7ASE - chains 0 and P of the 52 polymer chains in the assembly; structure by electron microscopy, 3.33 A resolution.

# Chain 0
Molecule: 18S
Source organism: Trypanosoma cruzi
Sequence (2319 nucleotides; each row starts with the number of its first residue; note: 67 numbers in that range are skipped by the numbering (no residue carries them; nothing is unmodelled there); a row labelled like 1004A-1004Z holds insertion residues (1004A, then the next letters in order); numbering starts at 0):
     0 UGAUCUGGUU GAUUCUGCCA GUAGUCAUAU GCUUGUUUCA AGGACUUAGC CAUGCAUGCC
    60 UCAGAAUCAC UGCAUUGCAG GAAUCUGCGC AUGGCUCAUU ACAUCAGACG UAAUCUGCCG
   120 CAAAAAUCUU GCGGUCUCCG CAACAUUGGA UAACUUGGCG AAACGCCAAG CUAAUACAUG
   180 AACCAACCGG AUGUUCUCUG UUCCGGCGGC AGGGCAACCU GCUGCCAUGG GACGUCCAGC
   240 GAAUGAAUGA AAGUAAAACC AAUGCCUUCA CCGGCAGUAA CACUCAGAAG UGUUGAUUCA
   300 AUUCAUUCCG UGCGAAAGCC GGGUUUUUUU AUCCGGCGUC UUUUGACGAA CAACUGCCCU
   360 AUCAGCCAGC GAUGGCCGUG UAGUGGACUG CCAUGGCGUU GACGGGAGCG GGGGAUUAGG
   420 GUUCGAUUCC GGAGAGGGAG CCUGAGAAAU AGCUACCACU UCUACGGAGG GCAGCAGGCG
   480 CGCAAAUUGC CCAAUGUCAA AAAAAAAAGA UGAGGCAGCG AAAAGAAAUA GAGCCGACAG
   540 UGCUUUUGCA UUGUCGUUUU CAAUGGGGGA UAUUUAAACC CAUCCAAAAU CGAGUAACAA
   600 UUGGAGGACA AGUCUGGUGC CAGCACCCGC GGUAAUUCCA GCUCCAAAAG CGUAUAUUAA
   660 UGCUGUUGCU GUUAAAGGGU UCGUAGUUGA AUUGAGGGCC UCUAAGGCGC AAUGGUUUAG
   720 UCCCAUCCAC UUCGGAUUGG UGACCCAUGC CCUUGUGGUC CGUGAACAGA CAUUCAGAAA
   780 CAAAAAACAC GGGAGUGGUA CCUUUCCUGA UUAUCGCAUG UCAUGCAUGC CAGAGGGCGC
   840 CCGUGAUUUU UUACUGUGAC UAAAAAAGUG UGACCAAAGC AGUCAUUCGA CUUGAAUUAG
   900 AAAGCAUGGG AUAACAAAGG AGCAGCCUCU GGGCCACCGU UUCGGCUUUU GUUGGUUUUA
   960 AAAGUCCAUU GGAGAUUAUG GGGCAGUGUG ACAAGCGGCU GGGUG
1004A-1004Z GUUAUUCCACACACACACACACACGC
1005A-1005Z UCCUUUUUUUUGGACGUGUUUUGUGU
1006A-1006J GUGUAUGUGG
  1066 CACUCGUCGC CUUUG
  1087 UGGGAAAUCC GUGUGGCACU GUGUUUGAUG UUGUUGGCAG AGACUUCGGU CUUUUGCCUU
  1147 CGCAUAUUUC ACACAUGUGU CAUGCCUUCC CUCAACUCAC GGCAUCCAGG AAUGAAGGAG
  1207 GGUAGUUCGG GGGAGAACGU ACUGGUGCGU CAGAGGUGAA AUUCUUAGAC CGCACCAAGA
  1267 CGAACUACAG CGAAGGCAUU CUUCAAGGAU ACCUUCCUCA AUCAAGAACC AAAGUGUGGG
  1327 GAUCGAAGAU GAUUAGAGAC CAUUGUAGUC CACACUGCAA ACGAUGACAC CCAUGAAUUG
  1387 GGGAGUUUUU GGUCGUAGGC GUGGUCGGGC UUGAUUAUUA UUUUUCAUCC CGUUCCUCGU
  1447 CUCGCCAAUG AAUAUUAAAU UUACGUGCAU AUUCUUUUUG GUCUUCGUUU UUUUACGGCG
  1507 AGGGCCUUUA ACGGGAAUAU CCUCAGCACG UUAUCUGACU UCUUCACGCG AAAGCUUUGA
  1567 GGUUACAGUC UCAGGGGGGA GUACGUUCGC AAGAGUGAAA CUUAAAGAAA UUGACGGAAU
  1627 GGCACCACAA GACGUGGAGC GUGCGGUUUA AUUUGACUCA ACACGGGGAA CUUUACCAGA
  1687 UCCGGACAGG GUGAGGAUUG ACAGAUUGAG UGUUCUUUCU CGAUCCCCUG AAUGGUGGUG
  1747 CAUGGCCGCU UUUGGUCGGU GGAGUGAUUU GUUUGGUUGA UUCCGUCAAC GGACGAGAUC
  1807 CAAGCUGCCC AGUAGGAUUC AGAAUUGCCC AUAGGAUAGC AAUCCCUUCC GCGGGUUUUA
  1867 CCCAAGGGGG GGCGGUAUUC GCUUGUAUCC UUCUCUGCGG GAUUCCUUGU UUUGCGCAAG
  1927 GUGAGAUUUU GGGCAACAGC AGGUCUGUGA UGCUCCUCAA UGUUCUGGGC GACACGCGCA
  1987 CUACAAUGUC AGUGAGAACA AGAAAAACGA CUCUUGUCGG ACCUACUUGA UCAAAAGAGU
  2047 GGGAAAACCC CGGAAUCACG UAGACCCACU UGGGACCGAG UAUUGCAAUU AUUGGUCGCG
  2107 CAACGAGGAA UGUCUCGUAG GCGCAGCUCA UCAAACUGUG CCGAUUACGU CCCUGCCAUU
  2167 UGUACACACC GCCCGUCGUU GUUUCCGAUG AUGGUGCAAU ACAGGUGAUC GGACAGUCGA
  2227 GUGCUUCACU UGACCGAAAG UUCACCGAUA UUUCUUCAAU AGAGGAAGCA AAAGUCGUAA
  2287 CAAGGUAGCU GUAGGUGAAC CUGCAGCUGG AUCAUUU
Unresolved in the structure: 0, 1004A-1004Z, 1005A-1005Z, 1006A-1006J, 1087-1178, 1836-1849
Differences from the reference sequence: conflict C143 (A144 in 320364483), C805 (U806 in 320364483); insertion (2321-2323)

# Chain P
Molecule: 40S ribosomal protein S6
Source organism: Trypanosoma cruzi
Reference sequence: Q4DSU0 (Q4DSU0_TRYCC); numbering as in UniProt (aligned over 1-250)
Sequence (250 residues; each row starts with the number of its first residue):
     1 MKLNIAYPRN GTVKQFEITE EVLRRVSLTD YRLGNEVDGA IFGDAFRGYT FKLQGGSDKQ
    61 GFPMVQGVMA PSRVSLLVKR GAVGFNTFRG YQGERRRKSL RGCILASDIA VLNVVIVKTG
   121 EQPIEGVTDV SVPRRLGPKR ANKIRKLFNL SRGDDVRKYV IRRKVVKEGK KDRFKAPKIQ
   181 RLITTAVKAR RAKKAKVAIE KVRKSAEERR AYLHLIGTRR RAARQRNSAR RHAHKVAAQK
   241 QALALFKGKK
Unresolved in the structure: 250

# Interface between chain 0 and chain P
Residue-residue contacts (207):
  A65(0) / Lys-139(P)  salt bridge to the phosphate
  A65(0) / Lys-178(P)  salt bridge to the phosphate
  A65(0) / Gln-180(P)  phosphate contact
  U66(0) / Leu-136(P)  base contact
  U66(0) / Gly-137(P)  hydrogen bond to the base
  U66(0) / Lys-139(P)  salt bridge to the phosphate
  U66(0) / Ile-161(P)  base contact
  U66(0) / Arg-163(P)  base contact
  U66(0) / Lys-175(P)  sugar contact
  U66(0) / Ala-176(P)  sugar contact
  U66(0) / Pro-177(P)  base contact
  U66(0) / Lys-178(P)  hydrogen bond to the phosphate
  A68(0) / Arg-135(P)  hydrogen bond to the base
  A68(0) / Arg-163(P)  salt bridge to the phosphate
  A68(0) / Val-165(P)  phosphate contact
  A68(0) / Lys-175(P)  salt bridge to the phosphate
  C69(0) / Lys-175(P)  base contact
  U70(0) / Lys-167(P)  salt bridge to the phosphate
  U70(0) / Arg-173(P)  salt bridge to the phosphate
  G71(0) / Lys-167(P)  salt bridge to the phosphate
  G71(0) / Lys-170(P)  phosphate contact
  G71(0) / Arg-173(P)  hydrogen bond to the base
  C72(0) / Lys-170(P)  base contact
  C72(0) / Arg-173(P)  base contact
  A73(0) / Lys-171(P)  hydrogen bond to the base
  A73(0) / Asp-172(P)  hydrogen bond to the base
  A73(0) / Arg-173(P)  base contact
  U74(0) / Lys-171(P)  base contact
  U75(0) / Arg-162(P)  hydrogen bond to the phosphate
  U75(0) / Phe-174(P)  stacking on the base
  G76(0) / Arg-162(P)  salt bridge to the phosphate
  G76(0) / Arg-173(P)  base contact
  A122(0) / Lys-201(P)  sugar contact
  A122(0) / Ser-205(P)  phosphate contact
  A123(0) / Lys-201(P)  hydrogen bond to the base
  A123(0) / Val-202(P)  phosphate contact
  A123(0) / Ser-205(P)  hydrogen bond to the phosphate
  A124(0) / Val-202(P)  base contact
  A124(0) / Arg-203(P)  base contact
  A124(0) / Ala-206(P)  base contact
  G130(0) / Arg-152(P)  salt bridge to the phosphate
  C131(0) / Arg-152(P)  salt bridge to the phosphate
  C143(0) / Lys-188(P)  base contact
  C143(0) / Ala-189(P)  base contact
  A144(0) / Arg-191(P)  sugar contact
  U145(0) / Asn-142(P)  hydrogen bond to the sugar
  U145(0) / Arg-145(P)  hydrogen bond to the base
  U145(0) / Arg-152(P)  base contact
  U145(0) / Gly-153(P)  hydrogen bond to the base
  U145(0) / Lys-188(P)  phosphate contact
  U146(0) / Asn-142(P)  hydrogen bond to the phosphate
  U146(0) / Arg-181(P)  hydrogen bond to the base
  U146(0) / Ile-183(P)  phosphate contact
  G147(0) / Arg-140(P)  base contact
  G147(0) / Asn-142(P)  hydrogen bond to the phosphate
  G147(0) / Arg-181(P)  hydrogen bond to the base
  G148(0) / Arg-140(P)  hydrogen bond to the base
  G148(0) / Lys-146(P)  salt bridge to the phosphate
  C153(0) / Arg-135(P)  hydrogen bond to the sugar
  U154(0) / Arg-135(P)  sugar contact
  U155(0) / Val-13(P)  hydrogen bond to the sugar
  G156(0) / Asn-4(P)  hydrogen bond to the base
  G156(0) / Val-13(P)  sugar contact
  G156(0) / Lys-14(P)  sugar contact
  G156(0) / Gln-15(P)  phosphate contact
  G156(0) / Asn-113(P)  base contact
  G157(0) / Asn-4(P)  hydrogen bond to the sugar
  G157(0) / Gln-15(P)  hydrogen bond to the phosphate
  G157(0) / Ser-57(P)  base contact
  C158(0) / Lys-2(P)  salt bridge to the phosphate
  C158(0) / Gln-15(P)  phosphate contact
  C158(0) / Ser-57(P)  sugar contact
  C158(0) / Asp-58(P)  hydrogen bond to the sugar
  C158(0) / Gly-61(P)  base contact
  C158(0) / Val-111(P)  sugar contact
  G159(0) / Lys-59(P)  sugar contact
  G159(0) / Gln-60(P)  hydrogen bond to the sugar
  G159(0) / Gly-61(P)  sugar contact
  A160(0) / Gln-60(P)  base contact
  A161(0) / Gln-60(P)  base contact
  A162(0) / Gln-60(P)  base contact
  A162(0) / Phe-62(P)  base contact
  C163(0) / Arg-89(P)  hydrogen bond to the base
  G164(0) / Gly-61(P)  hydrogen bond to the base
  G164(0) / Arg-96(P)  salt bridge to the phosphate
  G164(0) / Lys-98(P)  phosphate contact
  C165(0) / Pro-63(P)  sugar contact
  C165(0) / Val-83(P)  phosphate contact
  C165(0) / Gly-84(P)  sugar contact
  C165(0) / Phe-85(P)  phosphate contact
  C165(0) / Asn-86(P)  hydrogen bond to the phosphate
  C165(0) / Arg-89(P)  salt bridge to the phosphate
  C166(0) / Gly-55(P)  sugar contact
  C166(0) / Gly-56(P)  sugar contact
  C166(0) / Pro-63(P)  sugar contact
  C166(0) / Val-83(P)  phosphate contact
  C166(0) / Asn-86(P)  phosphate contact
  C166(0) / Asn-113(P)  base contact
  A167(0) / Gln-54(P)  hydrogen bond to the phosphate
  A167(0) / Asn-113(P)  hydrogen bond to the sugar
  A168(0) / Ala-6(P)  sugar contact
  A168(0) / Pro-8(P)  phosphate contact
  A168(0) / Val-13(P)  base contact
  A168(0) / Gln-54(P)  hydrogen bond to the phosphate
  A168(0) / Val-115(P)  sugar contact
  G169(0) / Pro-8(P)  sugar contact
  G169(0) / Gly-11(P)  sugar contact
  G169(0) / Arg-135(P)  base contact
  C170(0) / Arg-134(P)  salt bridge to the phosphate
  C170(0) / Arg-135(P)  base contact
  C170(0) / Leu-136(P)  hydrogen bond to the sugar
  U171(0) / Arg-134(P)  salt bridge to the phosphate
  U171(0) / Gly-137(P)  sugar contact
  U171(0) / Pro-138(P)  phosphate contact
  U171(0) / Lys-139(P)  sugar contact
  A172(0) / Pro-138(P)  phosphate contact
  A172(0) / Lys-139(P)  hydrogen bond to the phosphate
  A172(0) / Arg-140(P)  hydrogen bond to the phosphate
  A172(0) / Lys-143(P)  salt bridge to the phosphate
  A173(0) / Arg-140(P)  salt bridge to the phosphate
  A173(0) / Arg-181(P)  salt bridge to the phosphate
  A184(0) / Ile-199(P)  base contact
  A184(0) / Arg-203(P)  salt bridge to the phosphate
  G276(0) / Lys-235(P)  salt bridge to the phosphate
  U277(0) / Arg-231(P)  salt bridge to the phosphate
  A278(0) / Arg-224(P)  hydrogen bond to the base
  A278(0) / Ser-228(P)  hydrogen bond to the phosphate
  A278(0) / Arg-231(P)  salt bridge to the phosphate
  G286(0) / Gly-217(P)  base contact
  G286(0) / Thr-218(P)  sugar contact
  G286(0) / Arg-220(P)  base contact
  G286(0) / Arg-221(P)  base contact
  G286(0) / Arg-224(P)  hydrogen bond to the base
  A287(0) / Arg-210(P)  hydrogen bond to the base
  A287(0) / Leu-213(P)  sugar contact
  A287(0) / His-214(P)  salt bridge to the phosphate
  A288(0) / Tyr-212(P)  base contact
  A288(0) / Leu-213(P)  base contact
  A288(0) / Arg-220(P)  hydrogen bond to the phosphate
  G289(0) / Arg-220(P)  salt bridge to the phosphate
  U290(0) / Arg-220(P)  salt bridge to the phosphate
  A314(0) / Arg-191(P)  base contact
  A314(0) / Lys-194(P)  phosphate contact
  A314(0) / Ala-195(P)  base contact
  A315(0) / Lys-194(P)  salt bridge to the phosphate
  G317(0) / Val-187(P)  phosphate contact
  G317(0) / Arg-190(P)  salt bridge to the phosphate
  G317(0) / Arg-191(P)  phosphate contact
  G317(0) / Lys-194(P)  hydrogen bond to the base
  C318(0) / Arg-190(P)  salt bridge to the phosphate
  A330(0) / Thr-185(P)  sugar contact
  A330(0) / Ala-192(P)  base contact
  C333(0) / Lys-193(P)  salt bridge to the phosphate
  C440(0) / Arg-95(P)  hydrogen bond to the sugar
  C441(0) / Gly-93(P)  hydrogen bond to the sugar
  U442(0) / Gln-92(P)  sugar contact
  U442(0) / Gly-93(P)  sugar contact
  G451(0) / Tyr-91(P)  hydrogen bond to the phosphate
  G451(0) / Glu-94(P)  hydrogen bond to the sugar
  C452(0) / Glu-94(P)  sugar contact
  C452(0) / Arg-95(P)  hydrogen bond to the sugar
  C452(0) / Arg-96(P)  phosphate contact
  U453(0) / Leu-77(P)  sugar contact
  U453(0) / Arg-96(P)  phosphate contact
  U453(0) / Arg-97(P)  hydrogen bond to the phosphate
  A454(0) / Arg-97(P)  salt bridge to the phosphate
  G465(0) / Gln-60(P)  base contact
  G465(0) / Arg-73(P)  hydrogen bond to the sugar
  G466(0) / Phe-62(P)  phosphate contact
  G466(0) / Arg-73(P)  hydrogen bond to the phosphate
  A467(0) / Ser-99(P)  hydrogen bond to the phosphate
  A793(0) / Asn-227(P)  hydrogen bond to the sugar
  U798(0) / Arg-226(P)  hydrogen bond to the base
  A799(0) / Asn-227(P)  hydrogen bond to the base
  A799(0) / Arg-230(P)  hydrogen bond to the sugar
  G824(0) / Arg-221(P)  salt bridge to the phosphate
  G824(0) / Arg-224(P)  base contact
  G824(0) / Gln-225(P)  base contact
  A826(0) / Arg-221(P)  sugar contact
  A826(0) / Gln-225(P)  hydrogen bond to the sugar
  U827(0) / Gln-225(P)  sugar contact
  U827(0) / Arg-226(P)  hydrogen bond to the phosphate
  G828(0) / Arg-226(P)  salt bridge to the phosphate
  G828(0) / Ala-229(P)  sugar contact
  G832(0) / His-234(P)  salt bridge to the phosphate
  A833(0) / His-234(P)  phosphate contact
  G2210(0) / Arg-97(P)  hydrogen bond to the phosphate
  G2211(0) / Leu-77(P)  phosphate contact
  G2211(0) / Arg-95(P)  phosphate contact
  G2211(0) / Arg-97(P)  salt bridge to the phosphate
  U2212(0) / Arg-95(P)  salt bridge to the phosphate
  A2219(0) / Arg-32(P)  hydrogen bond to the phosphate
  A2219(0) / Gln-66(P)  sugar contact
  A2219(0) / Gly-67(P)  base contact
  A2219(0) / Met-69(P)  sugar contact
  C2220(0) / Arg-32(P)  salt bridge to the phosphate
  C2220(0) / Gly-34(P)  phosphate contact
  C2220(0) / Gln-66(P)  hydrogen bond to the phosphate
  A2221(0) / Lys-52(P)  salt bridge to the phosphate
  A2221(0) / Gln-66(P)  phosphate contact
  U2232(0) / Lys-146(P)  hydrogen bond to the base
  U2232(0) / Leu-147(P)  base contact
  A2244(0) / Gly-67(P)  base contact
  A2245(0) / Gly-67(P)  sugar contact
  A2245(0) / Val-68(P)  sugar contact
  A2245(0) / Leu-76(P)  phosphate contact
  G2246(0) / Leu-76(P)  phosphate contact
Also at the interface, not in a pair above, chain 0 (98 interface residues in all): A64, C67, C84, A149, U174, A316, C319, U329, G334, G443, A831
Also at the interface, not in a pair above, chain P (120 interface residues in all): Leu-33, Phe-88, Ala-110, Val-114, Lys-196, Ile-216, Ala-222, Val-236, Ala-237, Gln-241

# Overview
Chain 0 and chain P form an interface of 98 and 120 residues respectively, with 58 hydrogen bonds, 39 salt
bridges and 1 aromatic stacking contact. Polar pairs include U66(0)/Gly-137(P), A68(0)/Arg-135(P) and
G71(0)/Arg-173(P).
Chain 0 is 18S and chain P is 40S ribosomal protein S6, both from Trypanosoma cruzi; the structure, 43S
preinitiation complex from Trypanosoma cruzi with the kDDX60 helicase, was determined by electron microscopy.
